PDB entry 9BF6 | electron microscopy, 4.50 A resolution (low resolution: residue-level contacts below are approximate; hydrogen-bond / salt-bridge calls are withheld) | chains C and J of the 12 polymer chains in the assembly

== Chain C (and J) ==
Protein: Envelope glycoprotein gp120
Organism: Human immunodeficiency virus 1
Notes: chain J of this document is another copy of the same molecule, construct and numbering; everything in this record applies to it too
Reference sequence: Q5G5U5 (Q5G5U5_9HIV1); the construct lacks a stretch of the UniProt sequence and is renumbered around it, so the offset changes along the chain: 31-135 = UniProt 30-134; 138-184 = UniProt 135-181; 186-309 = UniProt 185-308; 312-321 = UniProt 309-318; 4 more segments
Chain sequence (480 residues; row label = number of the first residue in the row; note: 9 numbers in that range are skipped by the numbering (no residue carries them; nothing is unmodelled there); a row labelled like 184A-184C holds insertion residues (184A, then the next letters in order); X marks 1 residue of unknown identity (built as UNK)):
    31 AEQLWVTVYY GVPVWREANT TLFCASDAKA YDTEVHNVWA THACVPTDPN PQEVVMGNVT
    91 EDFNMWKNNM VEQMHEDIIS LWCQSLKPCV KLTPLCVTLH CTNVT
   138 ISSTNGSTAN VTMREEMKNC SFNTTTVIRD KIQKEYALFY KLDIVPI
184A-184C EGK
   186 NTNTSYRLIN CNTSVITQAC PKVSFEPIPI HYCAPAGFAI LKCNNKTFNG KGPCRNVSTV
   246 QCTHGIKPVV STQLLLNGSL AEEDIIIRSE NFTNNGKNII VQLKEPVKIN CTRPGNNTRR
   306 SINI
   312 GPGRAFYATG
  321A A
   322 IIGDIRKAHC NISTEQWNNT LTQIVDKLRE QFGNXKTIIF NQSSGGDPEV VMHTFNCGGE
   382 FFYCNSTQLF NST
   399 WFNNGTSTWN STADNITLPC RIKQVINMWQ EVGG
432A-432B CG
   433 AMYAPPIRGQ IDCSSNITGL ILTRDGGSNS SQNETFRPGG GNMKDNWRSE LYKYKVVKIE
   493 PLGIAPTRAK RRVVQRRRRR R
Unresolved in the structure: 31, 59-63, 138-148, 184A-184C, 356, 399-411, 458-464, 506-513
Differences from the reference sequence: conflict Cys-113 (Asp112 in Q5G5U5), Ser-190 (Gly189 in Q5G5U5), Gly-432B (Lys425 in Q5G5U5); insertion (356, 432, 432A); expression tag (509-513)
Disulfides: Cys-54/Cys-74, Cys-113/Cys-432A, Cys-119/Cys-205, Cys-126/Cys-196, Cys-131/Cys-157, Cys-218/Cys-247, Cys-228/Cys-239, Cys-296/Cys-331, Cys-378/Cys-445, Cys-385/Cys-418
Glycans and other covalent adducts: N-acetylglucosamine (NAG) linked to Asn-49, Asn-88, Asn-133, Asn-156, Asn-160, Asn-197, Asn-230, Asn-241, Asn-276, Asn-295, Asn-301, Asn-362, Asn-386, Asn-392, Asn-413, Asn-448; glycan linked to Asn-262, Asn-332

== How chain C and chain J interact ==
Residue-residue contacts (9; chain C residue first):
  Thr-123(C) / Arg-166(J)
  Pro-124(C) / Arg-166(J)
  Cys-126(C) / Ile-165(J)
  Val-127(C) / Ile-165(J)
  Val-127(C) / Asp-167(J)
  Arg-192(C) / Ile-165(J)
  Cys-196(C) / Val-164(J)
  Cys-196(C) / Pro-313(J)
  Thr-198(C) / Gly-314(J)
Other interface residues (no listed pair), chain C (8 interface residues in all): Thr-128

== Summary ==
8 residues of chain C face 6 of chain J across their interface. Covalently linked N-acetylglucosamine: at
Asn-49(C), Asn-88(C), Asn-133(C), Asn-156(C), Asn-160(C) and Asn-197(C) and 10 more.
Both chains are Envelope glycoprotein gp120 (Human immunodeficiency virus 1). Entry 9BF6 (Cryo-EM structure of
the HIV-1 WITO IDL Env trimer in complex with PGT122 Fab) was determined by electron microscopy, deposited
together with 9BER and 9BEW.
